PDB entry 2CV5 | X-ray diffraction, 2.50 A resolution | chains J and F of the 10 polymer chains in the assembly

[Chain J]
Molecule: 146-nt DNA strand
Sequence (146 nucleotides; row label = number of the first residue in the row):
   147 ATCAATATCC ACCTGCAGAT TCTACCAAAA GTGTATTTGG AAACTGCTCC ATCAAAAGGC
   207 ATGTTCAGCT GAATTCAGCT GAACATGCCT TTTGATGGAG CAGTTTCCAA ATACACTTTT
   267 GGTAGAATCT GCAGGTGGAT ATTGAT
Bound ions: Mn2+ site 1 near DG185 (its only coordinating residue here); Mn2+ site 2 near DG217 (its only coordinating residue here); Mn2+ site 3 near DG267 (its only coordinating residue here); Mn2+ site 4 near DG280 (its only coordinating residue here)

[Chain F]
Protein: Histone H4
Organism: Homo sapiens
UniProtKB: P62805 (H4_HUMAN); residues 0-102 here = UniProt positions 0-102
Sequence (103 residues; each row starts with the number of its first residue; numbering starts at 0):
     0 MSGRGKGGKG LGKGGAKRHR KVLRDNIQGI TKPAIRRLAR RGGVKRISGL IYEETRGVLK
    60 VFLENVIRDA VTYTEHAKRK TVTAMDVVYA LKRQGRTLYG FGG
Unresolved in the structure: 0-17
UniProt features mapped onto this chain:
  - natural variant: Ala-33 (P33A: In TEBIVANED1; this construct carries the variant), Arg-36 (R36W: In TEBIVANED3), Arg-92 (K92R: In TEBIVANED1; this construct carries the variant), Arg-95 (G95R: Found in a patient with a neurodevelopmental disorder; uncertain significance; this construct carries the variant)

[How chain J and chain F interact]
Pairs across the interface (9; chain J residue first):
  DT198(J) with His-18(F), hydrogen bond to the phosphate; Arg-19(F), salt bridge to the phosphate
  DC199(J) with Arg-19(F), phosphate contact
  DA207(J) with Thr-30(F), phosphate contact; Pro-32(F), phosphate contact; Arg-36(F), salt bridge to the phosphate
  DT208(J) with Thr-30(F), phosphate contact; Pro-32(F), phosphate contact
  DT216(J) with Arg-45(F), sugar contact
Interface residues without a listed pair, chain J (8 interface residues in all): DA197, DG214, DG217
Interface residues without a listed pair, chain F (7 interface residues in all): Lys-31

[Summary]
8 residues of chain J face 7 of chain F across their interface, with 1 hydrogen bond and 2 salt bridges. Among
the polar pairs are DT198(J)/His-18(F), DT198(J)/Arg-19(F) and DA207(J)/Arg-36(F).
Here chain J is a 146-nt DNA strand and chain F is Histone H4 (Homo sapiens). Entry 2CV5 (Crystal structure of
human nucleosome core particle) was determined by X-ray diffraction.
